PDB entry 8XP0 | electron microscopy, 4.00 A resolution | chains M and S of the 18 polymer chains in the assembly

Chain M (and S):
Protein: Flagellar motor switch protein FliG
Organism: Salmonella enterica subsp. enterica serovar Typhimurium str. LT2
Notes: chain S of this document is another copy of the same molecule, construct and numbering; everything in this record applies to it too
Reference sequence: P0A1J9 (FLIG_SALTY); residue numbers follow UniProt; this construct covers 1-331
Chain sequence (331 residues; row label = number of the first residue in the row):
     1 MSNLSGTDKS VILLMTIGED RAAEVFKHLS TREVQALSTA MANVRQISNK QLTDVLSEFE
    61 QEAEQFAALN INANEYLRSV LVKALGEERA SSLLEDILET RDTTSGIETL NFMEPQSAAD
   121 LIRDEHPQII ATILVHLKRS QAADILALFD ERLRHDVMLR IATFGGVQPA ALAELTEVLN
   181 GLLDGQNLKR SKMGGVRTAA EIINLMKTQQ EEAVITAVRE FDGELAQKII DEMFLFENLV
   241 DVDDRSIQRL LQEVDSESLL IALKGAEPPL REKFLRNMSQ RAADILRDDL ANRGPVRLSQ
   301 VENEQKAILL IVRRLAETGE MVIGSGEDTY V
Disordered / not traced: 1-4, 100-103, 324-331
Swiss-Prot annotation at these positions:
  - motif: Glu125 to Gln128 (Part of the EHPQR-motif)
  - site: Arg160 (Part of the EHPQR-motif)

How chain M and chain S interact:
Residue-residue contacts - 64 pairs, chain M then chain S:
  Leu14(M) - Tyr76(S)  hydrogen bond (backbone-side chain)
  Met15(M) - Ile71(S)  hydrophobic
  Met15(M) - Tyr76(S)  hydrogen bond (backbone-side chain)
  Gly18(M) - Tyr76(S)  hydrogen bond (backbone-side chain)
  Glu19(M) - Tyr76(S)
  Glu19(M) - Ser79(S)  hydrogen bond
  Glu19(M) - Val80(S)
  Glu19(M) - Lys83(S)  salt bridge
  Asp20(M) - Lys83(S)  salt bridge
  Ala22(M) - Tyr76(S)
  Ala22(M) - Val80(S)  hydrophobic
  Ala23(M) - Val80(S)
  Ala23(M) - Lys83(S)
  Ala23(M) - Ala84(S)
  Phe26(M) - Val80(S)  hydrophobic
  Phe26(M) - Leu81(S)  hydrophobic
  Phe26(M) - Ala84(S)  hydrophobic
  Lys27(M) - Lys83(S)
  Lys27(M) - Ala84(S)
  Val34(M) - Leu81(S)  hydrophobic
  Val34(M) - Leu85(S)  hydrophobic
  Val34(M) - Leu93(S)  hydrophobic
  Gln35(M) - Leu93(S)
  Ser38(M) - Leu77(S)
  Ser38(M) - Leu81(S)
  Ser38(M) - Leu93(S)
  Ser38(M) - Ile97(S)
  Thr39(M) - Ile97(S)
  Met41(M) - Ala73(S)
  Met41(M) - Tyr76(S)  hydrophobic
  Met41(M) - Leu77(S)  hydrophobic
  Ala42(M) - Leu77(S)  hydrophobic
  Ala42(M) - Ile97(S)  hydrophobic
  Val44(M) - Ala73(S)
  Arg45(M) - Asn70(S)
  Gln46(M) - Phe66(S)
  Gln46(M) - Ala68(S)
  Ile47(M) - Ala68(S)  hydrogen bond (backbone-backbone)
  Ser48(M) - Gln65(S)
  Asn49(M) - Ala67(S)  hydrogen bond (side chain-backbone)
  His136(M) - Met193(S)
  Arg139(M) - Glu201(S)
  Arg139(M) - Leu205(S)
  Ser140(M) - Leu205(S)
  Ala143(M) - Leu205(S)  hydrophobic
  Ala143(M) - Met206(S)  hydrophobic
  Leu146(M) - Ile202(S)  hydrophobic
  Ala147(M) - Gln210(S)
  Arg154(M) - Met206(S)
  Arg154(M) - Gln210(S)
  His155(M) - Ala217(S)
  Met158(M) - Ala199(S)
  Met158(M) - Ile203(S)  hydrophobic
  Leu159(M) - Phe221(S)  hydrophobic
  Ile161(M) - Gly195(S)
  Ile161(M) - Val196(S)  hydrogen bond (backbone-backbone)
  Ile161(M) - Ala199(S)  hydrophobic
  Ala162(M) - Val196(S)
  Ala162(M) - Leu225(S)
  Phe164(M) - Met193(S)  hydrophobic
  Phe164(M) - Gly194(S)
  Gly166(M) - Ser191(S)
  Val167(M) - Ser191(S)  hydrogen bond (backbone-side chain)
  Pro169(M) - Leu188(S)
Also at the interface, not in a pair above, chain M (42 interface residues in all): Thr16, Ile17, Leu52, Val135, Ala142
Also at the interface, not in a pair above, chain S (38 interface residues in all): Leu69, Asn74, Asn187, Thr198, Ala213
From the paper, about this interface:
  - interface residues, chain M: Pro169(M)

Summary:
42 residues of chain M and 38 residues of chain S are in contact, with 8 hydrogen bonds and 2 salt bridges.
Polar pairs include Glu19(M)-Lys83(S), Asp20(M)-Lys83(S) and Leu14(M)-Tyr76(S). The paper reports the
interface residue Pro169(M).
Chain M and chain S are both Flagellar motor switch protein FliG (Salmonella enterica subsp. enterica serovar
Typhimurium str. LT2); the structure, Cryo-EM structure of the protomers of the C ring in the CCW state, was
determined by electron microscopy, deposited together with 8WHT, 8WIW, 8WK3, 8WK4, 8WKI, 8WKK and 11 further
entries.
